PDB entry 8QYR | X-ray diffraction, 1.80 A resolution | chain B

# Chain B
Molecule: Myosin-7
From: Bos taurus
UniProt: Q9BE39 (MYH7_BOVIN); residue numbers follow UniProt; this construct covers 1-781
Chain sequence (781 residues; row label = number of the first residue in the row):
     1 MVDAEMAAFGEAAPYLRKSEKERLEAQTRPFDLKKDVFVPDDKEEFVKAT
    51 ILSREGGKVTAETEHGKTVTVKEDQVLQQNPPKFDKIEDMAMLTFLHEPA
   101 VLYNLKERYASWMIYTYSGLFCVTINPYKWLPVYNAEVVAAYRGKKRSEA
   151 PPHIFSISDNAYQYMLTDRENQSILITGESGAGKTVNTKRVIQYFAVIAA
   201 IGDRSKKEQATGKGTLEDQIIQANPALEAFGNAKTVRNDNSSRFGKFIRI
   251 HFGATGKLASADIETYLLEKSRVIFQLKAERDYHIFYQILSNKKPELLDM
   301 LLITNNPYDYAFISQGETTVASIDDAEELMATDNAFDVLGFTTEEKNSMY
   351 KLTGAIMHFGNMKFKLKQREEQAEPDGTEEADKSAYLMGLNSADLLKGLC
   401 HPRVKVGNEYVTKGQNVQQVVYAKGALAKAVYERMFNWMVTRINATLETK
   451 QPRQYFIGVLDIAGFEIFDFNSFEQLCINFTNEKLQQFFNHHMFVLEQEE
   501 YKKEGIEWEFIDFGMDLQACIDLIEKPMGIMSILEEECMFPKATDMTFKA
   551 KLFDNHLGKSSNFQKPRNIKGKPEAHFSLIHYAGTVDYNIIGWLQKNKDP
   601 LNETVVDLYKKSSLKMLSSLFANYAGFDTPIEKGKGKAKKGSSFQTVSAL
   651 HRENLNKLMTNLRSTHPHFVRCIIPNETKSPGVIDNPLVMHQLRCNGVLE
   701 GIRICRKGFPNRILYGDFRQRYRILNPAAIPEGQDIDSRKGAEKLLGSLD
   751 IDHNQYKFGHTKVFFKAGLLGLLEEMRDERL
Not modelled in the structure: 1-33, 203-211, 368-370, 568-571, 626-643, 732-734
Modified positions: K129 (N-trimethyllysine; M3L); K549 (N-trimethyllysine; M3L)
Construct notes: conflict D735 (Phe in Q9BE39)
Bound ions: Mg2+: T185, S242 (together with ADP)
Ligand contacts:
  - ADP / beryllium trifluoride: I114, Y115, N126, P127, Y128, K129, Y134, E179, S180, G181, A182, G183, K184, T185, V186, N238, N240, S241, S242, D461, I462, A463, G464
  - Mavacamten (XB2): L120, Q163, Y164, T167, D168, E170, H666, P710, N711, R712, I713, R721, Y722, L770, E774
Curated features (UniProtKB/Swiss-Prot):
  - region (Actin-binding): L655 to E677, K757 to G771
  - binding site (ATP): G178 to T185
  - modified residue: K129 (N6,N6,N6-trimethyllysine), T378 (Phosphothreonine)
Reported in the primary citation:
  - binding site for Mavacamten: L120, D168, N711, R712

# In short
Chain B binds Mavacamten and ADP / beryllium trifluoride. T185 and S242 coordinate Mg2+. From UniProt: 8
ATP-binding residues. From the paper: a binding site for Mavacamten at L120, D168 and N711 among others.
Chain B is Myosin-7 (Bos taurus); the structure, Beta-cardiac myosin motor domain in the pre-powerstroke state
complexed to Mavacamten, was determined by X-ray diffraction, deposited together with 8QYP.
